PDB entry 6M3V | X-ray diffraction, 4.60 A resolution (low resolution: residue-level contacts below are approximate; hydrogen-bond / salt-bridge calls are withheld) | chains B and I of the 18 polymer chains in the assembly

# Chain B
Name: Histone H4
Source organism: Homo sapiens
Reference sequence: P62805 (H4_HUMAN); residues 0-102 here correspond to UniProt positions 1-103 (UniProt number = residue number + 1)
Sequence (103 residues; each row starts with the number of its first residue; numbering starts at 0):
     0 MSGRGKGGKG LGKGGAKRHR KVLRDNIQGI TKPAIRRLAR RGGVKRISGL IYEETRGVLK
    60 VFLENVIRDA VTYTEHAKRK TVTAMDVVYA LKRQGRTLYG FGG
Disordered / not traced: 0-23
Curated features (UniProtKB/Swiss-Prot):
  - DNA-binding region: Lys16 to Lys20
  - modified residue: Ser1 (N-acetylserine), Arg3 (Asymmetric dimethylarginine), Lys5 (N6-(2-hydroxyisobutyryl)lysine), Lys8 (N6-(2-hydroxyisobutyryl)lysine), Lys12 (N6-(2-hydroxyisobutyryl)lysine), Lys16 (N6-(2-hydroxyisobutyryl)lysine), Lys20 (N6,N6,N6-trimethyllysine), Lys31 (N6-(2-hydroxyisobutyryl)lysine), Lys44 (N6-(2-hydroxyisobutyryl)lysine), Ser47 (Phosphoserine), Tyr51 (Phosphotyrosine), Lys59 (N6-(2-hydroxyisobutyryl)lysine), Lys77 (N6-(2-hydroxyisobutyryl)lysine), Lys79 (N6-(2-hydroxyisobutyryl)lysine), Thr80 (Phosphothreonine), Tyr88 (Phosphotyrosine), Lys91 (N6-(2-hydroxyisobutyryl)lysine)
  - cross-link (Glycyl lysine isopeptide (Lys-Gly)): Lys12 (interchain with G-Cter in SUMO2), Lys20 (interchain with G-Cter in SUMO2), Lys31 (interchain with G-Cter in SUMO2), Lys59 (interchain with G-Cter in SUMO2), Lys79 (interchain with G-Cter in SUMO2), Lys91 (interchain with G-Cter in SUMO2)

# Chain I
Molecule: 355-nt DNA strand
Source organism: other sequences
Sequence (355 nucleotides; row label = number of the first residue in the row):
     1 CGCTGACGAA AAAAAAAACG CATCCCGGTG CCGAGGCCGC TCAATTGGTC GTAGACAGCT
    61 CTAGCACCGC TTAAACGCAC GTACGCGCTG TCTACCGCGT TTTAACCGCC ACTAGAAGCG
   121 CTTACTAGTC TCCAGGCACG TGTGAGACCG GCACATGAAA AAAAAAATGC ATGCTCGAGT
   181 ATGAAAAAAA AAATCGCATC CCGGTGCCGA GGCCGCTCAA TTGGTCGTAG ACAGCTCTAG
   241 CACCGCTTAA ACGCACGTAC GCGCTGTCTA CCGCGTTTTA ACCGCCACTA GAAGCGCTTA
   301 CTAGTCTCCA GGCACGTGTG AGACCGGCAC ATGAAAAAAA AAACGTCAGC GGTAC
Bound ions: K+ near DC92 (its only coordinating residue here)

# How chain B and chain I interact
Contacting residue pairs (17):
  Arg35(B) with DC272(I); DG273(I)
  Arg39(B) with DC272(I)
  Lys44(B) with DC272(I)
  Arg45(B) with DC271(I); DC272(I)
  Ile46(B) with DC271(I); DC272(I)
  Ser47(B) with DC271(I)
  Gly48(B) with DC271(I)
  Lys77(B) with DA292(I)
  Arg78(B) with DA292(I); DA293(I)
  Lys79(B) with DG291(I); DA292(I)
  Thr80(B) with DG291(I); DA292(I)
Also at the interface, not in a pair above, chain B (12 interface residues in all): Tyr51

# Summary
12 residues of chain B and 6 residues of chain I are in contact. From UniProt: a DNA-binding region on chain
B.
Here chain B is Histone H4 (Homo sapiens) and chain I is a 355-nt DNA strand (other sequences). Entry 6M3V
(355 bp di-nucleosome harboring cohesive DNA termini) was determined by X-ray diffraction (same publication as
6LA8, 6LA9 and 6M44).
